PDB entry 4Y81 | X-ray diffraction, 2.80 A resolution | chains J and X of the 32 polymer chains in the assembly

Chain J (and X):
Molecule: Proteasome subunit beta type-4
From: Saccharomyces cerevisiae (strain ATCC 204508 / S288c)
Notes: EC 3.4.25.1; chain X of this document is another copy of the same molecule, construct and numbering; everything in this record applies to it too
UniProt: P22141 (PSB4_YEAST); residue numbers follow UniProt; this construct covers 1-198
Sequence (198 residues; numbered 1 to 198; the number before each row is that of its first residue):
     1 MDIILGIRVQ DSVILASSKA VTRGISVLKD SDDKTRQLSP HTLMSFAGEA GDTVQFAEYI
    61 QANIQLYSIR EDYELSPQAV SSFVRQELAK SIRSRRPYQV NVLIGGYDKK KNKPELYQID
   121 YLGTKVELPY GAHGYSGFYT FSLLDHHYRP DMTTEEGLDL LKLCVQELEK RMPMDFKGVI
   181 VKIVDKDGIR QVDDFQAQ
Not modelled in the structure: 196-198

How chain J and chain X interact:
Residue-residue contacts - 40 pairs, chain J then chain X:
  Thr22(J) - Pro173(X)
  Gly24(J) - Pro173(X)
  Ile25(J) - Tyr135(X)  hydrophobic
  Ile25(J) - Tyr139(X)  hydrogen bond (backbone-side chain)
  Ile25(J) - Arg171(X)
  Ile25(J) - Pro173(X)  hydrophobic
  Ser26(J) - Tyr139(X)  hydrogen bond
  Ser26(J) - Arg171(X)
  Val27(J) - Lys170(X)
  Val27(J) - Arg171(X)  hydrogen bond (backbone-side chain)
  Val27(J) - Met172(X)
  Asp30(J) - Lys170(X)  salt bridge
  Tyr135(J) - Ile25(X)  hydrophobic
  Phe138(J) - Ile25(X)  hydrophobic
  Tyr139(J) - Ile25(X)  hydrogen bond (side chain-backbone)
  Tyr139(J) - Ser26(X)  hydrogen bond
  Glu169(J) - Asp175(X)
  Glu169(J) - Lys177(X)  hydrogen bond (backbone-side chain)
  Lys170(J) - Val27(X)
  Lys170(J) - Asp30(X)  salt bridge
  Lys170(J) - Lys177(X)  hydrogen bond (backbone-side chain)
  Arg171(J) - Ile25(X)
  Arg171(J) - Ser26(X)
  Arg171(J) - Val27(X)  hydrogen bond (side chain-backbone)
  Arg171(J) - Leu28(X)
  Met172(J) - Val27(X)
  Pro173(J) - Thr22(X)
  Pro173(J) - Gly24(X)
  Pro173(J) - Ile25(X)  hydrophobic
  Pro173(J) - Met174(X)
  Pro173(J) - Asp175(X)  hydrogen bond (backbone-backbone)
  Met174(J) - Pro173(X)
  Met174(J) - Met174(X)  hydrophobic
  Met174(J) - Asp175(X)
  Asp175(J) - Glu169(X)
  Asp175(J) - Pro173(X)  hydrogen bond (backbone-backbone)
  Asp175(J) - Met174(X)
  Asp175(J) - Asp175(X)
  Lys177(J) - Glu169(X)  hydrogen bond (side chain-backbone)
  Lys177(J) - Lys170(X)  hydrogen bond (side chain-backbone)
Interface residues without a listed pair, chain J (18 interface residues in all): Leu28
Interface residues without a listed pair, chain X (18 interface residues in all): Phe138

Overview:
Chain J and chain X each contribute 18 residues to their interface, with 12 hydrogen bonds and 2 salt bridges.
Polar pairs include Asp30(J)-Lys170(X), Ile25(J)-Tyr139(X) and Ser26(J)-Tyr139(X).
Chain J and chain X are both Proteasome subunit beta type-4 (Saccharomyces cerevisiae (strain ATCC 204508 /
S288c)); the structure, Yeast 20S proteasome in complex with Ac-PAY-ep, was determined by X-ray diffraction
together with 4Y69, 4Y6A, 4Y6V, 4Y6Z, 4Y70, 4Y74 and 34 further entries from the same study.
